7SSV - chains A and B of the 6 polymer chains in the assembly; structure by electron microscopy, 3.39 A resolution.

# Chain A (and B)
Name: Potassium voltage-gated channel subfamily A member 3, Green fluorescent protein fusion
From: Homo sapiens
Notes: chain B of this document is another copy of the same molecule, construct and numbering; everything in this record applies to it too
UniProt: chimeric construct of P22001, P42212: residues 1-575 from P22001 (KCNA3_HUMAN) positions 1-575 (same numbers); residues 590-826 from P42212 positions 2-238 (UniProt number = residue number - 588)
Chain sequence (856 residues; row label = number of the first residue in the row):
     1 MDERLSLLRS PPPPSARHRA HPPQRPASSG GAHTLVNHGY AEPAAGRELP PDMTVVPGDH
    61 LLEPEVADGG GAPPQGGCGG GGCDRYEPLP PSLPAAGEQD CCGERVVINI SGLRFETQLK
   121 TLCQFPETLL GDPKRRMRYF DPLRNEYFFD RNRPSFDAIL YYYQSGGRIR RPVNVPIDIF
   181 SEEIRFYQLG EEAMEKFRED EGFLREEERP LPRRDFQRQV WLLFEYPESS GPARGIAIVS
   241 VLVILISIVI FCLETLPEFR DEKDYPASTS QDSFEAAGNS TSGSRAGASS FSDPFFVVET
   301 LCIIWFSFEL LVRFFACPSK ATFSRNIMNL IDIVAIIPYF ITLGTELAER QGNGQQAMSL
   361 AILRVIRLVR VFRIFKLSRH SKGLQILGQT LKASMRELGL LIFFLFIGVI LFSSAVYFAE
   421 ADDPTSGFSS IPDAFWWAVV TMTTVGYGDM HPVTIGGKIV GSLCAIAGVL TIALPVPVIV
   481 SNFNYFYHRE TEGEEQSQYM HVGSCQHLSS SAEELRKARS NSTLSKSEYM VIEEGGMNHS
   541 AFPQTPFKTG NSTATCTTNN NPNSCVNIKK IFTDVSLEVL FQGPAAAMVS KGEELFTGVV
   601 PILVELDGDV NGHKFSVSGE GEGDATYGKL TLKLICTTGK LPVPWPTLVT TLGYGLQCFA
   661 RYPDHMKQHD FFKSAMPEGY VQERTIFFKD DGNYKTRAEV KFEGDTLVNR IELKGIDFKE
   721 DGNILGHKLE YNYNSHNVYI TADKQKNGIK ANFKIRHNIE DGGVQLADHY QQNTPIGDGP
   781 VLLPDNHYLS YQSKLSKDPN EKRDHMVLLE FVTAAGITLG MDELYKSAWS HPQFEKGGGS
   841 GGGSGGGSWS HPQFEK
Disordered / not traced: 1-102, 260-288, 349-358, 492-856
Construct notes: linker (576-589); conflict L634 (Phe46 in P42212), L652 (Phe64 in P42212), G653 (Ser65 in P42212), L656 (Val68 in P42212), A660 (Ser72 in P42212), T741 (Met153 in P42212), A751 (Val163 in P42212), G763 (Ser175 in P42212), Y791 (Thr203 in P42212), K794 (Ala206 in P42212), L819 (His231 in P42212); expression tag (827-856)
Metal / ion sites: K+ site 1: T444, V445 (shared with T444(B), V445(B) of chain B; 2 residues of chain C; 2 residues of chain D); K+ site 2: T444 (shared with T444(B) of chain B; 1 residue of chain C; 1 residue of chain D); K+ site 3: G446 (shared with G446(B) of chain B; 2 residues of chain C; 1 residue of chain D)
Swiss-Prot annotation at these positions:
  - modified residue: Y654 (Z: -2,3-didehydrotyrosine)
What the authors report for this chain:
  - contacts within the chain: W436-D449 (hydrogen bond)
  - specificity-determining residues: G427, H451 (by similarity / conservation)

# Chain A / chain B interface
Contacting residue pairs (59; chain A residue first):
  R105(A) with R144(B); F148(B)
  R114(A) with G112(B); R153(B)
  F115(A) with S111(B); R153(B)
  E116(A) with S111(B), hydrogen bond (backbone-backbone); F148(B)
  T117(A) with D150(B)
  Q118(A) with D150(B)
  Y161(A) with N152(B); I179(B); E182(B)
  Q164(A) with D150(B); R151(B), hydrogen bond (side chain-backbone); N152(B)
  R168(A) with D178(B); E182(B), salt bridge
  V173(A) with N174(B)
  R396(A) with K382(B); Y487(B); E490(B), salt bridge
  E397(A) with Y487(B), hydrogen bond
  L400(A) with Y487(B)
  F403(A) with S381(B)
  F404(A) with G383(B)
  I410(A) with I248(B), hydrophobic
  S414(A) with V371(B)
  Y417(A) with T255(B), hydrogen bond
  F418(A) with F251(B), hydrophobic; R367(B); L368(B), hydrophobic
  S430(A) with L256(B)
  I431(A) with F251(B), hydrophobic; T255(B)
  P432(A) with C252(B); L256(B), hydrophobic
  F435(A) with C252(B), hydrophobic
  W437(A) with Y447(B), hydrogen bond
  T441(A) with V445(B); Y447(B), hydrogen bond
  T444(A) with T444(B)
  V445(A) with V445(B)
  G446(A) with V445(B); G446(B)
  Y447(A) with Y447(B)
  G448(A) with Y447(B)
  P452(A) with W436(B)
  K458(A) with W436(B)
  S462(A) with V439(B)
  A465(A) with T443(B); V445(B), hydrophobic
  I466(A) with L405(B), hydrophobic
  L470(A) with L398(B), hydrophobic; V476(B), hydrophobic
  A473(A) with V480(B)
  L474(A) with L387(B), hydrophobic; V480(B), hydrophobic; F483(B)
Other interface residues (no listed pair), chain A (47 interface residues in all): T121, D157, I407, L411, S429, M450, H451, G461, V469
Other interface residues (no listed pair), chain B (50 interface residues in all): N109, D141, P257, I374, F375, L377, L384, L401, D449, I472, I479, N484

# In short
47 residues of chain A and 50 residues of chain B are in contact; the contacts include 6 hydrogen bonds and 2
salt bridges. Among the polar pairs are R168(A)-E182(B), R396(A)-E490(B) and Q164(A)-R151(B). T444(A) and
V445(A) coordinate K+ site 1. From the paper: specificity determinants G427(A) and H451(A); contacts within
the chain involving W436(A) and D449(A).
Chain A and chain B are both Potassium voltage-gated channel subfamily A member 3, Green fluorescent protein
fusion (Homo sapiens); the structure, Structure of human Kv1.3 with Fab-ShK fusion, was determined by electron
microscopy (same publication as 8DFL, 7SSX, 7SSY and 7SSZ).
